Entry 7VRP (electron microscopy, 3.80 A resolution); this record covers chains E and D of the 13 polymer chains in the assembly.

# Chain E (and D)
Protein: Structural polyprotein
From: Avian infectious bursal disease virus
Notes: EC 3.4.21.-; chain D of this document is another copy of the same molecule, construct and numbering; everything in this record applies to it too
UniProtKB: Q6SZ77 (Q6SZ77_IBDV); numbering as in UniProt (aligned over 1-441)
Amino-acid sequence (441 residues; numbered 1 to 441; the number before each row is that of its first residue):
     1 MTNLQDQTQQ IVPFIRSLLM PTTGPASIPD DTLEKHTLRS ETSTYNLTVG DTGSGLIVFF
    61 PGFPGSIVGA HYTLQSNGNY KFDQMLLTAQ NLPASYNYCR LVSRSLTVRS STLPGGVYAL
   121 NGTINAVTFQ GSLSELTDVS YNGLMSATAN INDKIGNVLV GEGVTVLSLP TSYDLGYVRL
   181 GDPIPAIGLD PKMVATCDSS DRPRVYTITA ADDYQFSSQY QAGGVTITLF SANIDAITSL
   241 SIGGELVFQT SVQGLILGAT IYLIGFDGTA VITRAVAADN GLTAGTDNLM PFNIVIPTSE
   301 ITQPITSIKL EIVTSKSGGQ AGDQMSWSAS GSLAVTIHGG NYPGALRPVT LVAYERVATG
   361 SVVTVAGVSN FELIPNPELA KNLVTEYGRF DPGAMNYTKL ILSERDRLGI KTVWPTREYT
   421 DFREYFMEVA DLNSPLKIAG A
Not modelled in the structure: 1, 428-441 (chain D: 1-11, 428-441)

# Interface between chain E and chain D
Pairs across the interface (91; chain E residue first):
  D31(E) with D31(D)
  F129(E) with P377(D), hydrophobic
  Q130(E) with T385(D), hydrogen bond
  E135(E) with I184(D); P185(D); P377(D)
  T137(E) with E378(D); K381(D), hydrogen bond
  S146(E) with K381(D)
  A149(E) with A380(D); K381(D); L383(D); V384(D), hydrophobic
  N150(E) with V384(D); T385(D), hydrogen bond (side chain-backbone)
  L169(E) with Y387(D)
  P170(E) with Y387(D), hydrogen bond (backbone-side chain)
  T171(E) with L33(D); E34(D)
  S172(E) with T32(D); L33(D)
  Y173(E) with D31(D); L33(D), hydrophobic
  D174(E) with D31(D); D174(D)
  R202(E) with G176(D); Y177(D); D201(D), salt bridge
  P203(E) with S200(D), hydrogen bond (backbone-side chain); D201(D)
  R204(E) with Y98(D), hydrogen bond; R179(D); S200(D)
  V205(E) with C197(D); D198(D); S200(D)
  Y206(E) with I184(D), hydrophobic; T196(D); C197(D), hydrophobic
  T207(E) with A195(D); T196(D), hydrogen bond (backbone-backbone); D198(D)
  I208(E) with V194(D)
  T209(E) with M193(D); V194(D), hydrogen bond (backbone-backbone)
  A210(E) with D190(D); M193(D)
  A211(E) with D190(D)
  D212(E) with D190(D), hydrogen bond (backbone-side chain); K192(D)
  Y214(E) with L189(D); D190(D)
  I227(E) with L189(D), hydrophobic
  T228(E) with L189(D)
  L229(E) with G188(D); L189(D)
  F230(E) with I187(D); M193(D), hydrophobic
  S231(E) with A186(D); I187(D), hydrogen bond (backbone-backbone)
  A232(E) with P185(D); A186(D), hydrophobic
  N233(E) with I184(D); P185(D)
  G243(E) with V295(D)
  G244(E) with N293(D); V295(D)
  E245(E) with N293(D); I294(D)
  T286(E) with D279(D)
  D287(E) with A278(D)
  L289(E) with V276(D)
  P291(E) with N293(D)
  S332(E) with V295(D); P297(D)
  A334(E) with V295(D), hydrophobic
  N341(E) with Y98(D), hydrogen bond; S200(D), hydrogen bond
  R347(E) with E34(D), salt bridge; Y98(D)
  N396(E) with F390(D)
  K399(E) with D30(D); D31(D), salt bridge; L33(D); F390(D)
  L400(E) with F390(D), hydrophobic
  L402(E) with L33(D), hydrophobic; Y387(D)
  S403(E) with G388(D)
  R405(E) with K35(D); Y387(D)
Other interface residues (no listed pair), chain E (56 interface residues in all): A147, T148, D153, D201, N293, L333
Other interface residues (no listed pair), chain D (49 interface residues in all): R274, A275, H338, I374, P375

# Overview
The interface between chain E and chain D involves 56 residues on one side and 49 on the other, with 12
hydrogen bonds and 3 salt bridges. Polar pairs include R202(E)-D201(D), R347(E)-E34(D) and K399(E)-D31(D).
Chain E and chain D are both Structural polyprotein (Avian infectious bursal disease virus); the structure,
Structure of infectious bursal disease virus Gx strain, was determined by electron microscopy, deposited
together with 7VRN.
